7EW5 - chains N and O of the 15 polymer chains in the assembly; structure by X-ray diffraction, 3.61 A resolution.

Chain N:
Name: Heavy chain of 13H5
Organism: Mus musculus
Chain sequence (221 residues; each row starts with the number of its first residue):
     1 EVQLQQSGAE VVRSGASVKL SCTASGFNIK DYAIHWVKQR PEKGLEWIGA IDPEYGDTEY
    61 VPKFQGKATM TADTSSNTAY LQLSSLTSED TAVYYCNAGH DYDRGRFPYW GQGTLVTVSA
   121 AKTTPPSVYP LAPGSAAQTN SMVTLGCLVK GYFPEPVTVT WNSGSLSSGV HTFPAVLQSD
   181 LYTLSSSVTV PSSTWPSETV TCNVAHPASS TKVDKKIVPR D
Disordered / not traced: 219-221
Disulfides: C22-C96, C147-C202

Chain O:
Name: Light chain of 13H5
Organism: Mus musculus
Chain sequence (214 residues; numbered 1 to 214; the number before each row is that of its first residue):
     1 DIVMTQSQKF MSTSVGDRVS ITCKASQNVG TAVAWYQQKP GQSPKLMIYF ASNRYTGVPD
    61 RFTGSGSGTD FTLTISNMQS EDLADYFCQQ YSSYPLTFGA GTKLELKRAD AAPTVSIFPP
   121 SSEQLTSGGA SVVCFLNNFY PKDINVKWKI DGSERQNGVL NSATDQDSKD STYSMSSTLT
   181 LTKDEYERHN SYTCEATHKT STSPIVKSFN RNEC
Disulfides: C23-C88, C134-C194

Interface between chain N and chain O:
Pairs across the interface (71; chain N residue first):
  Q39(N) with Q38(O), hydrogen bond
  L45(N) with F87(O), hydrophobic; F98(O), hydrophobic
  W47(N) with Y94(O), hydrophobic; P95(O), hydrophobic; L96(O)
  V61(N) with P95(O), hydrophobic
  Y95(N) with Q42(O); S43(O)
  H100(N) with Y49(O); Y55(O)
  R104(N) with Q89(O); Y91(O); Y94(O), hydrogen bond; L96(O)
  G105(N) with Y36(O); Q89(O), hydrogen bond (backbone-side chain); Y91(O)
  R106(N) with Y36(O), hydrogen bond (backbone-side chain); Y49(O); F50(O); Q89(O); Y91(O)
  F107(N) with Y36(O), hydrogen bond (backbone-side chain); L46(O); Q89(O); F98(O), hydrophobic
  P108(N) with L46(O), hydrophobic; Y55(O)
  Y109(N) with Y55(O), hydrogen bond
  W110(N) with Y36(O), hydrophobic; S43(O); P44(O), hydrogen bond (side chain-backbone)
  G111(N) with S43(O)
  Y129(N) with Q124(O); S127(O)
  P130(N) with S121(O); E123(O)
  L131(N) with F118(O); V133(O), hydrophobic; F135(O), hydrophobic
  A132(N) with F118(O); P119(O)
  P133(N) with F118(O)
  G134(N) with C214(O)
  S135(N) with E213(O); C214(O), hydrogen bond
  T144(N) with S116(O), hydrogen bond; F118(O)
  S168(N) with K169(O)
  H171(N) with N137(O); N138(O), hydrogen bond; S174(O), hydrogen bond
  T172(N) with T164(O)
  F173(N) with F135(O), hydrophobic; N137(O); S162(O); T164(O); S174(O); M175(O); S176(O)
  P174(N) with S162(O), hydrogen bond (backbone-side chain); A163(O)
  V176(N) with N161(O); S162(O)
  Q178(N) with L160(O)
  S185(N) with S176(O)
  S186(N) with F135(O)
  S187(N) with F135(O); N137(O), hydrogen bond
  D214(N) with E123(O)
Also at the interface, not in a pair above, chain N (41 interface residues in all): H35, A50, E59, L145, G146, L148, K150, A175
Also at the interface, not in a pair above, chain O (43 interface residues in all): A34, S92, S131, T178, T180

Summary:
41 residues of chain N face 43 of chain O across their interface; the contacts include 13 hydrogen bonds.
Polar contacts include Q39(N)-Q38(O), R104(N)-Y94(O) and G105(N)-Q89(O).
Chain N is Heavy chain of 13H5 and chain O is Light chain of 13H5, both from Mus musculus; the structure,
immune complex of HPV6 L1 pentamer and neutralizing antibody 13H5, was determined by X-ray diffraction (same
publication as 7F8I).
